PDB entry 9L5T | electron microscopy, 3.50 A resolution | chains 6 and B of the 42 polymer chains in the assembly

Chain 6:
Molecule: U6 snRNA
Source organism: Chaetomium thermophilum (strain DSM 1495 / CBS 144.50 / IMI 039719)
Sequence (101 nucleotides; each row starts with the number of its first residue):
     1 GCCCUUCGGG GCAUUUGGUC AAUUUGAAAC GAUACAGAGA AGAUUAGCAU GGCCCCUGCA
    61 CUAAGGAUGA CACGCUACUC AAAGAGACGC UACCAAUUUU U
Disordered / not traced: 91-101

Chain B:
Protein: Pre-mRNA-splicing factor SYF2
Source organism: Chaetomium thermophilum (strain DSM 1495 / CBS 144.50 / IMI 039719)
UniProt: G0S5N3 (G0S5N3_CHATD); residues 1-326 here = UniProt positions 1-326
Amino-acid sequence (326 residues; each row starts with the number of its first residue):
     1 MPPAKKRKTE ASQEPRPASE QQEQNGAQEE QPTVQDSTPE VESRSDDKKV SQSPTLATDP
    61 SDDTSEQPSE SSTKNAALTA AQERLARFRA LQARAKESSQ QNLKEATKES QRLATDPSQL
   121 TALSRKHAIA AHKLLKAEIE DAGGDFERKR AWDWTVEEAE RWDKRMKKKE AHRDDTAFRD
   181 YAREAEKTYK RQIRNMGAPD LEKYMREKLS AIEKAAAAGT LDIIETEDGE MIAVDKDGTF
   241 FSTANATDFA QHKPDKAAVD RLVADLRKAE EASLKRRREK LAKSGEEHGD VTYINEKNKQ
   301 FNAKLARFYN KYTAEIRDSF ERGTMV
Disordered / not traced: 1-68
Small-molecule neighbours: M7M (N,N,7-trimethylguanosine 5'-(trihydrogen diphosphate)): His132, Glu147, Arg150, Trp154, Glu158, Ala159, Trp162

Chain 6 / chain B interface:
Contacting residue pairs (20):
  U76(6) with Arg277(B), hydrogen bond to the sugar; Lys297(B), hydrogen bond to the base
  A77(6) with Glu270(B), base contact; Ser273(B), hydrogen bond to the base; Leu274(B), base contact; Arg277(B), sugar contact
  U79(6) with Tyr181(B), stacking on the base
  C80(6) with Thr188(B), phosphate contact; Arg191(B), hydrogen bond to the phosphate; Arg276(B), sugar contact
  A81(6) with Thr176(B), base contact; Arg191(B), salt bridge to the phosphate; Arg276(B), salt bridge to the phosphate
  A82(6) with His172(B), hydrogen bond to the sugar; Arg173(B), sugar contact; Arg191(B), salt bridge to the phosphate
  A83(6) with Lys169(B), salt bridge to the phosphate; His172(B), salt bridge to the phosphate; Arg173(B), hydrogen bond to the sugar
  G84(6) with Lys169(B), salt bridge to the phosphate
Other interface residues (no listed pair), chain B (14 interface residues in all): Arg194

In short:
Chain 6 and chain B form an interface of 8 and 14 residues respectively; the contacts include 6 hydrogen
bonds, 6 salt bridges and 1 aromatic stacking contact. Polar contacts include U76(6)-Lys297(B),
A77(6)-Ser273(B) and U76(6)-Arg277(B). Chain B binds compound M7M.
Chain 6 is U6 snRNA and chain B is Pre-mRNA-splicing factor SYF2, both from Chaetomium thermophilum (strain
DSM 1495 / CBS 144.50 / IMI 039719); the structure, Cryo-EM structure of the thermophile spliceosome (state
B*Q2), was determined by electron microscopy, deposited together with 9L5R and 9L5S.
